PDB entry 4L50 | X-ray diffraction, 2.10 A resolution | chains A and B

[Chain A (and B)]
Molecule: Transcriptional regulator LsrR
Organism: Escherichia coli
Notes: chain B of this document is another copy of the same molecule, construct and numbering; everything in this record applies to it too
Reference sequence: P76141 (LSRR_ECOLI); residues 53-317 here = UniProt positions 53-317
Sequence (266 residues; row label = number of the first residue in the row):
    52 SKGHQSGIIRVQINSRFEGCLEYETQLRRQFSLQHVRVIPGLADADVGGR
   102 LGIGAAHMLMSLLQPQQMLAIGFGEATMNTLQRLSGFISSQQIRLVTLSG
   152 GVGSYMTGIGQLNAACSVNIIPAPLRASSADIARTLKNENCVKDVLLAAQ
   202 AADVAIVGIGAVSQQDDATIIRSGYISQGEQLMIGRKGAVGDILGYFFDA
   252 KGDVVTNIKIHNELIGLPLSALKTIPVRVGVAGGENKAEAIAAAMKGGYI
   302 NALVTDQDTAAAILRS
Disordered / not traced: 52-67, 94-95 (chain B: 52-68, 93-94)
Differences from the reference sequence: expression tag (52)
Ligand contacts: phospho-AI-2 (D8X; (2S)-2,3,3-trihydroxy-6-methyl-4-oxoheptyl dihydrogen phosphate): F124, G125, E126, A127, L176, G209, I210, G211, T220, I221, Y226, D243, I244, L245, G246, K288
UniProt features mapped onto this chain:
  - mutagenesis: Q215 (Q215A: Moderate decrease in affinity for phospho-AI-2), T220 (T220A: Decreases affinity for phospho-AI-2), D243 (D243A: Forms tetramers in the presence or absence of phospho-AI-2. Decreases affinity for phospho-AI-2), K288 (K288A: Forms tetramers in the presence or absence of phospho-AI-2. Decreases affinity for phospho-AI-2)
From the paper describing this entry:
  - binding site for phospho-AI-2: F124, E126, A127, L176, T220, I221, Y226, D243, L245, K288
  - conformationally variable residues (side-chain flip): F124, L176

[Interface between chain A and chain B]
Contacting residue pairs - 33 pairs, chain A then chain B:
  V153(A) - V153(B)  hydrophobic
  V153(A) - I171(B)  hydrophobic
  V153(A) - P173(B)  hydrophobic
  M157(A) - I171(B)  hydrophobic
  T158(A) - A165(B)
  G161(A) - I160(B)
  G161(A) - Q162(B)
  Q162(A) - L163(B)
  Q162(A) - N164(B)
  L163(A) - G161(B)
  L163(A) - Q162(B)
  N164(A) - G161(B)
  A165(A) - G161(B)
  A165(A) - Q162(B)
  I171(A) - V153(B)  hydrophobic
  I171(A) - M157(B)  hydrophobic
  P173(A) - V153(B)  hydrophobic
  P173(A) - P173(B)
  P173(A) - A174(B)
  P173(A) - P175(B)
  A174(A) - P173(B)
  P175(A) - P173(B)
  P175(A) - C192(B)  hydrophobic
  A178(A) - E190(B)
  S179(A) - E190(B)  hydrogen bond
  I183(A) - T186(B)
  I183(A) - E190(B)
  T186(A) - I183(B)
  L187(A) - L187(B)  hydrophobic
  E190(A) - A178(B)
  E190(A) - S179(B)  hydrogen bond
  E190(A) - I183(B)
  C192(A) - P175(B)  hydrophobic
Interface residues without a listed pair, chain A (22 interface residues in all): G152, V169, R177
Interface residues without a listed pair, chain B (21 interface residues in all): G152, T158

[Summary]
22 residues of chain A face 21 of chain B across their interface; the contacts include 2 hydrogen bonds. Its
one hydrogen-bonded contact is S179(A)-E190(B). Bound to chain A: phospho-AI-2. The paper reports a binding
site for phospho-AI-2 at F124(A), E126(A) and A127(A) among others; conformational variability at F124(A) and
L176(A).
Chain A and chain B are both Transcriptional regulator LsrR (Escherichia coli); the structure, Crystal
structures of the LsrR proteins complexed with phospho-AI-2 and its two different analogs reveal distinct ...,
was determined by X-ray diffraction together with 4L4Z, 4L51, 4L5I and 4L5J from the same study.
